Entry 9R21 (electron microscopy, 2.56 A resolution); this record covers chains B and C of the 5 polymer chains in the assembly.

== Chain B (and C) ==
Molecule: flotillin-associated rhodopsin
Organism: Candidatus Pseudothioglobus
Notes: chain C of this document is another copy of the same molecule, construct and numbering; everything in this record applies to it too
Amino-acid sequence (245 residues; numbered 1 to 245; the number before each row is that of its first residue):
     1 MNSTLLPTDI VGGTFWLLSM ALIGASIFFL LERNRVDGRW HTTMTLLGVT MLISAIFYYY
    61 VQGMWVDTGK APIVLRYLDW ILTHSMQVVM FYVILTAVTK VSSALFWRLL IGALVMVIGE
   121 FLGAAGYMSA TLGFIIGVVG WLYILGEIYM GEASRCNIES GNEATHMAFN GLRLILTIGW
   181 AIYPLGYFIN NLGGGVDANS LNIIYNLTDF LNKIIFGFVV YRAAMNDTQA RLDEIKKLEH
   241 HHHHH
Disordered / not traced: 1, 238-245
Small-molecule neighbours:
  - eicosane (LFA), molecule 1: L5, D9, I10, G13, T14, L17
  - eicosane (LFA), molecule 2: P7, I10, L207
  - eicosane (LFA), molecule 3: A21, G24, A25, F28, I214, F218
  - eicosane (LFA), molecule 4: I23, I27, L31
  - eicosane (LFA), molecule 5: I27, L30, L31, R33, N34, L52
  - eicosane (LFA), molecule 6: F28, F210, F218, Y221, R222
  - eicosane (LFA), molecule 7: T42, L46, I81, L82, S85, M86, V89, Y92, T96, F106, L110, L114
  - eicosane (LFA), molecule 8: L46, V49, I53, L82, M86
  - eicosane (LFA), molecule 9: P72, V74, L75, Y77, L78, I81, V117, I118, F121
  - eicosane (LFA), molecule 10: Y92, S103, F106
  - eicosane (LFA), molecule 11: A104, W107, R108, I111
  - eicosane (LFA), molecule 12: L114, V115, I118, G119, L122, M128, L132, I136
  - eicosane (LFA), molecule 13: I118, L122, Y127
  - eicosane (LFA), molecule 14: T131, F134, I135, V138, F188, L192
  - eicosane (LFA), molecule 15: F134, W141, P184, L185, F188
  - eicosane (LFA), molecule 16: F134, V138, W141, L142, F188
  - eicosane (LFA), molecule 17: W141, L142, L145, Y149, T177
  - eicosane (LFA), molecule 18: L142, L145, G146, Y149, M150
  - eicosane (LFA), molecule 19: G171, L174, I175, I178, G179, L211, I215, V219
  - eicosane (LFA), molecule 20: I215, F218, V219, R222
Reported in the primary citation:
  - self-association interface (contacts with another copy of this molecule); pairs are residue here / residue on that copy: Y60-S19 (hydrogen bond)
  - mutagenesis - H84V, E120G: unchanged binding to retinal
  - mutagenesis - H84V/E120G: increased binding to retinal

== How chain B and chain C interact ==
Contacting residue pairs - 44 pairs, chain B then chain C:
  N2(B) - G123(C)
  N2(B) - A124(C)
  N2(B) - A130(C)
  N2(B) - N191(C)  hydrogen bond
  T4(B) - A125(C)
  T4(B) - G126(C)
  T4(B) - Y127(C)
  L5(B) - V74(C)  hydrophobic
  L5(B) - A125(C)  hydrogen bond (backbone-backbone)
  L5(B) - Y127(C)  hydrogen bond (backbone-side chain)
  I10(B) - Y127(C)
  G13(B) - L78(C)
  W16(B) - Y60(C)
  W16(B) - M64(C)  hydrophobic
  W16(B) - L75(C)  hydrophobic
  W16(B) - L78(C)  hydrophobic
  L17(B) - L78(C)
  L17(B) - I81(C)  hydrophobic
  L17(B) - L82(C)  hydrophobic
  S19(B) - Y60(C)  hydrogen bond
  M20(B) - I53(C)
  M20(B) - I56(C)  hydrophobic
  M20(B) - F57(C)  hydrophobic
  M20(B) - L78(C)
  M20(B) - D79(C)
  M20(B) - L82(C)  hydrophobic
  A21(B) - L82(C)
  I23(B) - I56(C)  hydrophobic
  G24(B) - V49(C)
  I27(B) - V49(C)  hydrophobic
  I27(B) - L52(C)  hydrophobic
  F28(B) - T45(C)
  L31(B) - L30(C)  hydrophobic
  L31(B) - R33(C)
  L31(B) - H41(C)
  L31(B) - T45(C)
  E32(B) - H41(C)  salt bridge
  E32(B) - T42(C)  hydrogen bond
  E32(B) - T45(C)
  R35(B) - G38(C)  hydrogen bond (side chain-backbone)
  R35(B) - H41(C)
  Y59(B) - Y60(C)
  Q62(B) - Y60(C)
  Y221(B) - T42(C)
Other interface residues (no listed pair), chain B (23 interface residues in all): S3, F210, M225
Other interface residues (no listed pair), chain C (28 interface residues in all): L46, F121

== In short ==
23 residues of chain B face 28 of chain C across their interface, with 6 hydrogen bonds and 1 salt bridge.
Polar pairs include E32(B)-H41(C), N2(B)-N191(C) and L5(B)-Y127(C). From the paper: H84V/E120G of chain B
increase binding to retinal; a self-association interface involving Y60(B); 3 substitutions were tested in
all.
Chain B and chain C are both flotillin-associated rhodopsin (Candidatus Pseudothioglobus); the structure,
Cryo-EM structure of the flotillin-associated rhodopsin PsFAR in detergent micelle, was determined by electron
microscopy (same publication as 9R22 and 9R23).
